6V8X - chains B and F of the 12 polymer chains in the assembly; structure by electron microscopy, 3.00 A resolution.

== Chain B (and F) ==
Protein: Envelope glycoprotein gp41
Organism: Human immunodeficiency virus 1
Notes: chain F of this document is another copy of the same molecule, construct and numbering; everything in this record applies to it too
Reference sequence: Q2N0S9 (Q2N0S9_9HIV1); residues 520-664 here correspond to UniProt positions 519-663 (UniProt number = residue number - 1)
Sequence (145 residues; row label = number of the first residue in the row):
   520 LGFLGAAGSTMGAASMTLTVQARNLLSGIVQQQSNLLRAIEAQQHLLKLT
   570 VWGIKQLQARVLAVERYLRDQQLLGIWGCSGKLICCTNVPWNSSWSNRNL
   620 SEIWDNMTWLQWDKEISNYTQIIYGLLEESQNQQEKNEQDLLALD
Not modelled in the structure: 546-562
Disulfide bonds: Cys598-Cys604
Glycans and other covalent adducts: N-acetylglucosamine (NAG) linked to Asn611
Differences from the reference sequence: conflict Cys605 (Thr604 in Q2N0S9)
Reported in the primary citation:
  - conformationally variable residues (helix shift): Lys567, Trp571

== How chain B and chain F interact ==
Pairs across the interface (15):
  Met535(B) - Asn656(F)
  Thr538(B) - Ile595(F)
  Thr538(B) - Glu647(F)  hydrogen bond
  Thr538(B) - Glu648(F)
  Thr538(B) - Gln652(F)
  Ala541(B) - Gln591(F)  hydrogen bond (backbone-side chain)
  Arg542(B) - Gln591(F)
  Arg542(B) - Ile595(F)
  Arg542(B) - Glu647(F)  salt bridge
  Leu545(B) - Leu587(F)  hydrophobic
  Thr569(B) - Thr569(F)
  Thr569(B) - Ile573(F)
  Arg579(B) - Glu584(F)
  Val583(B) - Leu587(F)  hydrophobic
  Gly600(B) - Ser599(F)
Interface residues without a listed pair, chain B (15 interface residues in all): Ile573, Leu576, Val580, Tyr586, Leu602, Cys605
Interface residues without a listed pair, chain F (17 interface residues in all): Val570, Leu576, Val580, Val583, Lys655, Asp659

== Overview ==
The interface between chain B and chain F involves 15 residues on one side and 17 on the other, with 2
hydrogen bonds and 1 salt bridge. Polar contacts include Arg542(B)-Glu647(F), Thr538(B)-Glu647(F) and
Ala541(B)-Gln591(F). N-acetylglucosamine is covalently linked to Asn611(B). From the paper: conformational
variability at Lys567(B) and Trp571(B).
Chain B and chain F are both Envelope glycoprotein gp41 (Human immunodeficiency virus 1); the structure, VRC01
Bound BG505 F14 HIV-1 SOSIP Envelope Trimer Structure, was determined by electron microscopy, deposited
together with 6V8Z.
